8G3O - chains A and D of the 10 polymer chains in the assembly; structure by electron microscopy, 3.10 A resolution.

[Chain A]
Molecule: FNI9 Fab heavy chain
Source organism: Homo sapiens
Notes: antibody fragment or engineered binder
Amino-acid sequence (231 residues; each row starts with the number of its first residue):
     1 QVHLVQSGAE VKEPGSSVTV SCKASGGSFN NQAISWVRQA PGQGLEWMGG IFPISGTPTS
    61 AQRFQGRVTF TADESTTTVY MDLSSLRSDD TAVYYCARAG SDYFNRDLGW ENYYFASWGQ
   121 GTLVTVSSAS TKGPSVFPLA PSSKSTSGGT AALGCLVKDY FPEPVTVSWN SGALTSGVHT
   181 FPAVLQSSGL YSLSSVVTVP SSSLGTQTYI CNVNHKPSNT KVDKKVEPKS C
Disordered / not traced: 131-231
Disulfides: C22-C96

[Chain D]
Molecule: FNI9 Fab light chain
Source organism: Homo sapiens
Notes: antibody fragment or engineered binder
Amino-acid sequence (215 residues; numbered 1 to 215; the number before each row is that of its first residue):
     1 EIVMTQSPAT LSLSSGERAT LSCRASRSVS SNLAWYQQKP GQAPRLLIYD ASTRATGFSA
    61 RFAGSGSGTE FTLTISSLQS EDSAIYYCQQ YNNWPPWTFG QGTKVEIKRT VAAPSVFIFP
   121 PSDEQLKSGT ASVVCLLNNF YPREAKVQWK VDNALQSGNS QESVTEQDSK DSTYSLSSTL
   181 TLSKADYEKH KVYACEVTHQ GLSSPVTKSF NRGEC
Disordered / not traced: 111-215
Disulfides: C23-C88

[Interface between chain A and chain D]
Residue-residue contacts - 39 pairs, chain A then chain D:
  Q39(A) with Q38(D), hydrogen bond; Y87(D), hydrogen bond
  G44(A) with Y87(D)
  L45(A) with P44(D), hydrophobic; Y87(D), hydrophobic; F99(D), hydrophobic
  W47(A) with P96(D), hydrophobic; W97(D)
  T59(A) with P95(D)
  Y95(A) with Q38(D), hydrogen bond; Q42(D); A43(D), hydrophobic; P44(D)
  F104(A) with W94(D), hydrophobic
  L108(A) with N93(D)
  G109(A) with N93(D); W94(D)
  W110(A) with N93(D), hydrogen bond (backbone-backbone); W94(D), hydrophobic; P95(D); W97(D), hydrophobic
  N112(A) with Y91(D)
  Y113(A) with Q89(D), hydrogen bond (backbone-side chain); Y91(D); W97(D)
  Y114(A) with A34(D), hydrophobic; Y36(D); L46(D), hydrophobic; Y49(D); Q89(D); Y91(D)
  F115(A) with Y36(D), hydrogen bond (backbone-side chain); L46(D); Q89(D); F99(D), hydrophobic
  A116(A) with L46(D), hydrophobic
  W118(A) with Y36(D); P44(D)
  G119(A) with A43(D)
Interface residues without a listed pair, chain A (21 interface residues in all): V37, Q43, R106, D107
Interface residues without a listed pair, chain D (19 interface residues in all): D50, Q101

[Summary]
Chain A and chain D form an interface of 21 and 19 residues respectively, with 6 hydrogen bonds. Polar
contacts include Q39(A)-Q38(D), Q39(A)-Y87(D) and Y95(A)-Q38(D).
Chain A is FNI9 Fab heavy chain and chain D is FNI9 Fab light chain, both from Homo sapiens; the structure, N2
neuraminidase of A/Hong_Kong/2671/2019 in complex with 3 FNI9 Fab molecules, was determined by electron
microscopy together with 8G30, 8G3M, 8G3N, 8G3V and 8G40 from the same study.
